PDB entry 7LFL | X-ray diffraction, 1.60 A resolution | chains A and B of the 3 polymer chains in the assembly

Chain A:
Name: Histocompatibility 2, M region locus 3
From: Mus musculus
Notes: engineered mutation(s): G299 deletion
UniProt: Q31093 (Q31093_MOUSE); aligned to UniProt positions 25-300 over residues 1-276 (the alignment contains insertions or deletions, so no single offset holds)
Chain sequence (282 residues; row label = number of the first residue in the row):
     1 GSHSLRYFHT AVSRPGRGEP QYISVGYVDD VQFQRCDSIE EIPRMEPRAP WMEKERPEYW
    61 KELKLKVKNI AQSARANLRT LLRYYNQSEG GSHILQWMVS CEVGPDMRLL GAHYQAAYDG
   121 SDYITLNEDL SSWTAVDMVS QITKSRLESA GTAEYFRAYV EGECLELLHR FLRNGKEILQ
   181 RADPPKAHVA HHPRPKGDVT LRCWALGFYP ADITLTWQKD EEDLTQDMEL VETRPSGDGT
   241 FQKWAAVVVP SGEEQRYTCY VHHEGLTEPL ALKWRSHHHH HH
Not modelled in the structure: 276-282
Sequence notes: expression tag (277-282)
Cystine bridges: Cys-101/Cys-164, Cys-203/Cys-259
Glycans and other covalent adducts: N-acetylglucosamine (NAG) linked to Asn-86

Chain B:
Name: Beta-2-microglobulin
From: Mus musculus
UniProt: P01887 (B2MG_MOUSE); residues 1-99 here correspond to UniProt positions 21-119 (UniProt number = residue number + 20)
Chain sequence (99 residues; numbered 1 to 99; the number before each row is that of its first residue):
     1 IQKTPQIQVY SRHPPENGKP NILNCYVTQF HPPHIEIQML KNGKKIPKVE MSDMSFSKDW
    61 SFYILAHTEF TPTETDTYAC RVKHDSMAEP KTVYWDRDM
Not modelled in the structure: 1-2
Sequence notes: variant Asp-85 (Ala105 in P01887)
Cystine bridges: Cys-25/Cys-80

How chain A and chain B interact:
Pairs across the interface - 54 pairs, chain A then chain B:
  Phe-8(A) with Phe-56(B)
  His-9(A) with Phe-56(B)
  Thr-10(A) with Phe-56(B); Phe-62(B)
  Glu-19(A) with His-34(B), salt bridge
  Val-25(A) with Met-54(B); Ser-55(B)
  Tyr-27(A) with Ser-55(B); Tyr-63(B), hydrogen bond
  Gln-32(A) with Asp-53(B), hydrogen bond
  Arg-35(A) with Asp-53(B), salt bridge
  Arg-48(A) with Asp-53(B), salt bridge
  Ile-94(A) with His-31(B); Pro-32(B), hydrophobic; Pro-33(B)
  Gln-96(A) with His-31(B), hydrogen bond; Phe-56(B); Trp-60(B), hydrogen bond (side chain-backbone); Phe-62(B)
  Trp-97(A) with Phe-56(B)
  Met-98(A) with Phe-56(B), hydrophobic; Trp-60(B), hydrophobic
  Gln-115(A) with Trp-60(B)
  Ala-116(A) with Trp-60(B)
  Ala-117(A) with Trp-60(B)
  Asp-119(A) with His-31(B)
  Gly-120(A) with Lys-3(B), hydrogen bond (backbone-side chain); His-31(B); Trp-60(B)
  Asp-122(A) with Trp-60(B), hydrogen bond
  His-192(A) with Asp-98(B), salt bridge
  Arg-202(A) with Asp-98(B), hydrogen bond (side chain-backbone)
  Trp-204(A) with Asp-98(B); Met-99(B)
  Leu-206(A) with Pro-14(B), hydrophobic
  Val-231(A) with Gln-8(B)
  Glu-232(A) with Gln-8(B), hydrogen bond (backbone-side chain); Thr-28(B)
  Thr-233(A) with Tyr-26(B)
  Arg-234(A) with Gln-8(B), hydrogen bond; Tyr-10(B); Tyr-26(B); Met-99(B), hydrogen bond (side chain-backbone)
  Pro-235(A) with Tyr-10(B), hydrogen bond (backbone-side chain); Asn-24(B); Tyr-26(B)
  Ser-236(A) with Arg-12(B), hydrogen bond (backbone-side chain); Asn-24(B), hydrogen bond (backbone-side chain)
  Gly-237(A) with Arg-12(B), hydrogen bond (backbone-side chain)
  Asp-238(A) with Arg-12(B)
  Gln-242(A) with Tyr-10(B); Ser-11(B), hydrogen bond (side chain-backbone); Arg-12(B), hydrogen bond (side chain-backbone)
  Trp-244(A) with Met-99(B), hydrogen bond (side chain-backbone)
Also at the interface, not in a pair above, chain A (35 interface residues in all): Val-12, Ile-23
Also at the interface, not in a pair above, chain B (26 interface residues in all): His-13, Lys-58, Asp-59, Leu-65

Overview:
35 residues of chain A and 26 residues of chain B are in contact, with 17 hydrogen bonds and 4 salt bridges.
Polar contacts include Glu-19(A)/His-34(B), Arg-35(A)/Asp-53(B) and Arg-48(A)/Asp-53(B). Covalently linked
N-acetylglucosamine: at Asn-86(A).
Chain A is Histocompatibility 2, M region locus 3 and chain B is Beta-2-microglobulin, both from Mus musculus;
the structure, MODEL OF MHC CLASS Ib H2-M3 WITH MOUSE ND1 N-TERMINAL HEPTAPEPTIDE, VAL MUTANT, MONOCLINIC
CELL, REFINED ..., was determined by X-ray diffraction (same publication as 7LFI, 7LFJ, 7LFK and 7LFM).
